Entry 6ZP8 (X-ray diffraction, 3.00 A resolution); this record covers chains Z and a of the 28 polymer chains in the assembly.

Chain Z:
Name: Proteasome subunit beta type-6
Organism: Saccharomyces cerevisiae S288C
Notes: EC 3.4.25.1
UniProt: P23724 (PSB6_YEAST); residues 1-222 here correspond to UniProt positions 20-241 (UniProt number = residue number + 19)
Sequence (222 residues; row label = number of the first residue in the row):
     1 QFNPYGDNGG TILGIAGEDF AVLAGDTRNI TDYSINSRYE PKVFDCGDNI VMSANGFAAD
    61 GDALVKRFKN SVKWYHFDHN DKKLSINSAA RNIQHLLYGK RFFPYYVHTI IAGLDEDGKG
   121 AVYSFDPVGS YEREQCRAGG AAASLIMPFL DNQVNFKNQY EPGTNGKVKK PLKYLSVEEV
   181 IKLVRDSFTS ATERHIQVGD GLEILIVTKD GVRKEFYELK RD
Ion coordination: Mg2+ near Val198 (its only coordinating residue here)
Residues lining bound ligands: QOE ((2S,3R)-N-[(5S,8S,10S)-5-methyl-10-oxidanyl-2,7-bis(oxidanylidene)-1,6-diazacyclododec-8-yl]-3-oxidanyl-2-(3-phenylpropanoylamino)butanamide): Pro104, Tyr106, Asp126, Pro127, Val128, Ser130

Chain a:
Name: Proteasome subunit beta type-7
Organism: Saccharomyces cerevisiae S288C
Notes: EC 3.4.25.1
UniProt: P30657 (PSB7_YEAST); residues -12 to 233 here correspond to UniProt positions 21-266 (UniProt number = residue number + 33)
Sequence (246 residues; each row starts with the number of its first residue; numbers below 1 keep their minus sign (Thr-12 is residue -12)):
   -12 TQIANAGASP MVNTQQPIVT GTSVISMKYD NGVIIAADNL GSYGSLLRFN GVERLIPVGD
    48 NTVVGISGDI SDMQHIERLL KDLVTENAYD NPLADAEEAL EPSYIFEYLA TVMYQRRSKM
   108 NPLWNAIIVA GVQSNGDQFL RYVNLLGVTY SSPTLATGFG AHMANPLLRK VVDRESDIPK
   168 TTVQVAEEAI VNAMRVLYYR DARSSRNFSL AIIDKNTGLT FKKNLQVENM KWDFAKDIKG
   228 YGTQKI
Unresolved in the structure: -12 to 0, 233

Chain Z / chain a interface:
Residue-residue contacts - 41 pairs, chain Z then chain a:
  Gln1(Z) with Thr1(a), hydrogen bond
  Phe2(Z) with Thr1(a); Arg104(a); Met107(a); Pro109(a), hydrophobic; Trp111(a), hydrophobic; Leu132(a), hydrophobic; Leu133(a), hydrophobic
  Asn3(Z) with Leu133(a)
  Pro4(Z) with Arg104(a), hydrogen bond (backbone-side chain); Met107(a), hydrophobic; Leu133(a)
  Asn8(Z) with Val135(a)
  Asn29(Z) with Tyr137(a)
  Ser34(Z) with His149(a), hydrogen bond
  Ile35(Z) with Arg156(a), hydrogen bond (backbone-side chain)
  Asn36(Z) with Tyr137(a), hydrogen bond; Ser139(a); Arg156(a)
  Ser37(Z) with Ser138(a), hydrogen bond (side chain-backbone)
  Glu40(Z) with Arg128(a), salt bridge; Tyr137(a); Ser138(a), hydrogen bond (side chain-backbone)
  Phe57(Z) with Arg104(a); Leu133(a); Val135(a), hydrophobic
  Ala59(Z) with Tyr101(a), hydrophobic; Leu133(a); Gly134(a); Val135(a)
  Asp60(Z) with Tyr101(a), hydrogen bond; Arg104(a), salt bridge
  Asp62(Z) with Thr136(a), hydrogen bond
  Ala63(Z) with Tyr101(a)
  Lys66(Z) with Glu94(a), salt bridge
  Phe103(Z) with Arg104(a); Ser105(a)
  Tyr105(Z) with Tyr101(a)
  Glu218(Z) with Arg161(a), salt bridge
  Arg221(Z) with Asp160(a), salt bridge; Arg161(a)
Also at the interface, not in a pair above, chain Z (25 interface residues in all): Tyr5, Gly6, Tyr39, Lys100
Also at the interface, not in a pair above, chain a (22 interface residues in all): Leu142

Overview:
The interface between chain Z and chain a involves 25 residues on one side and 22 on the other; the contacts
include 9 hydrogen bonds and 5 salt bridges. Polar pairs include Glu40(Z)-Arg128(a), Asp60(Z)-Arg104(a) and
Lys66(Z)-Glu94(a). Ligands of chain Z: compound QOE.
Chain Z is Proteasome subunit beta type-6 and chain a is Proteasome subunit beta type-7, both from
Saccharomyces cerevisiae S288C; the structure, Yeast 20S proteasome in complex with glidobactin-like natural
product HB335, was determined by X-ray diffraction, deposited together with 6ZOU and 6ZP6.
